Entry 4CRJ (X-ray diffraction, 2.00 A resolution); this record covers chain A.

== Chain A ==
Name: 7,8-dihydro-6-hydroxymethylpterin-pyrophosphokinase (hppk)
From: Staphylococcus aureus
Notes: EC 2.7.6.3
UniProtKB: C8MLE4 (C8MLE4_STAAU); numbering as in UniProt (aligned over 1-158)
Amino-acid sequence (161 residues; row label = number of the first residue in the row; numbers below 1 keep their minus sign (Gly-2 is residue -2)):
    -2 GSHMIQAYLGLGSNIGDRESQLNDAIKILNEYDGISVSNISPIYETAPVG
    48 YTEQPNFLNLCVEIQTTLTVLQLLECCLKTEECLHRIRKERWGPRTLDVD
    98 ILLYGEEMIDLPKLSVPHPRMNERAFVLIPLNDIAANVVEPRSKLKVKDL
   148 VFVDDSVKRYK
Unresolved in the structure: -2 to -1
Construct notes: expression tag (-2 to 0)
Metal / ion sites: Mg2+ site 1: Asp95, Asp97 (together with AMP-CPP)
Residues lining bound ligands:
  - AMP-CPP (APC; diphosphomethylphosphonic acid adenosyl ester): Leu71, Leu75, Glu78, Arg83, Arg88, Arg92, Asp95, Val96, Asp97, Ile98, Lys110, Leu111, Ser112, Val113, His115, Arg117, Arg121
  - YH5 (2-amino-8-{[2-(4-methoxyphenyl)-2-oxoethyl]sulfanyl}-1,9-dihydro-6H-purin-6-one): Gly9, Thr43, Ala44, Pro45, Val46, Gly47, Phe54, Asn56, Arg88, Arg92, Arg121, Phe123

== Summary ==
Bound to chain A: AMP-CPP and compound YH5. Asp95 and Asp97 coordinate Mg2+ site 1.
Chain A is 7,8-dihydro-6-hydroxymethylpterin-pyrophosphokinase (hppk) (Staphylococcus aureus); the structure,
Staphylococcus aureus 7,8-Dihydro-6-hydroxymethylpterin- pyrophosphokinase in complex with AMPCPP and an
inhibitor, was determined by X-ray diffraction, deposited together with 4CWB and 4CYU.
